PDB entry 9ILZ | electron microscopy, 2.95 A resolution | chains E and F of the 7 polymer chains in the assembly

== Chain E (and F) ==
Protein: Primase D5
Source organism: Monkeypox virus
Notes: chain F of this document is another copy of the same molecule, construct and numbering; everything in this record applies to it too
UniProtKB: Q5IXS3 (Q5IXS3_MONPV); numbering as in UniProt (aligned over 1-785)
Amino-acid sequence (785 residues; numbered 1 to 785; the number before each row is that of its first residue):
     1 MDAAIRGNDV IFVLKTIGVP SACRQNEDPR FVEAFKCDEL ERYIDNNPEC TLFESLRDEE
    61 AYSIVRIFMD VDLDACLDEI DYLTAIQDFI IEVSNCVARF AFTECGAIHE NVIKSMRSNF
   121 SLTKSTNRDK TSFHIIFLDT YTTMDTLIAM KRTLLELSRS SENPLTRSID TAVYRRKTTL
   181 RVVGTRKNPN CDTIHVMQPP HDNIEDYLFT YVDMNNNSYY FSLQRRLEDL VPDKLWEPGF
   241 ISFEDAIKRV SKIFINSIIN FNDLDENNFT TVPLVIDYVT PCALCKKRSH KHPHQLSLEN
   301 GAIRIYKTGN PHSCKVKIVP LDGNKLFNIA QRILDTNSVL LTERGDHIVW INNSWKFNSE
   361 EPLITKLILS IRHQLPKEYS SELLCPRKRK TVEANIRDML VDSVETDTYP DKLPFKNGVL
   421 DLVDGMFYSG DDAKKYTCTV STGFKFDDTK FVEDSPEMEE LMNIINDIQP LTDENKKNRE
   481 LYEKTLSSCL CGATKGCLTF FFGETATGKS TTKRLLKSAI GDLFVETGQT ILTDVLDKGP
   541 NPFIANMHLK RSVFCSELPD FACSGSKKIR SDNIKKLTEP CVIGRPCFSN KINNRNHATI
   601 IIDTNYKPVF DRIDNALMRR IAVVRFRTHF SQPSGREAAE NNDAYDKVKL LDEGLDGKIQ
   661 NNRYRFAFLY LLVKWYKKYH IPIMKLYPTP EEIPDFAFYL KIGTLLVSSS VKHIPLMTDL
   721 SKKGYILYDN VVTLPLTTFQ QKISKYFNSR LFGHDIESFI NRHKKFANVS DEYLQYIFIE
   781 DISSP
Unresolved in the structure: 1, 227-319 (chain F: 1-239)

== How chain E and chain F interact ==
Pairs across the interface - 57 pairs, chain E then chain F:
  Asp74(E) with Arg304(F)
  Cys76(E) with His312(F)
  Asp81(E) with Lys315(F), salt bridge
  Glu92(E) with Arg332(F)
  Asn95(E) with Asp335(F); Thr336(F)
  Cys96(E) with Asp335(F)
  Arg99(E) with Leu334(F); Asp335(F); Asn337(F)
  Phe102(E) with Asn337(F)
  Ile108(E) with Lys435(F)
  His109(E) with Asp335(F), hydrogen bond (side chain-backbone); Asn337(F), hydrogen bond
  Glu110(E) with Asp431(F); Lys434(F)
  Asn111(E) with Lys435(F), hydrogen bond
  Arg128(E) with Pro311(F); His312(F), hydrogen bond
  Leu157(E) with Arg332(F)
  Arg159(E) with Asn300(F); Asp322(F), salt bridge
  Ser160(E) with Asn328(F), hydrogen bond (backbone-side chain); Arg332(F), hydrogen bond
  Glu162(E) with Ile318(F); Glu378(F)
  Pro164(E) with Ile318(F), hydrophobic
  Arg167(E) with Asn300(F), hydrogen bond (backbone-side chain); Gly301(F); Ala302(F)
  Thr365(E) with Asp398(F), hydrogen bond
  Lys366(E) with Arg397(F), hydrogen bond (side chain-backbone); Asp398(F); Leu400(F); Val401(F)
  Leu369(E) with Asp398(F)
  Lys377(E) with Phe240(F), hydrogen bond (side chain-backbone)
  Leu384(E) with Asn324(F); Phe327(F), hydrophobic; Asn395(F)
  Arg389(E) with Asn395(F), hydrogen bond; Asp398(F), salt bridge
  Pro542(E) with Arg585(F)
  Phe543(E) with Asp537(F); Arg585(F)
  Asn546(E) with Arg585(F)
  Asp560(E) with Arg762(F), salt bridge
  Ala562(E) with Arg762(F)
  Asn605(E) with Arg612(F)
  Tyr606(E) with Arg612(F), hydrogen bond
  Glu640(E) with Lys712(F), hydrogen bond (backbone-side chain)
  Asn641(E) with Val707(F); Ser708(F); Ser710(F)
  Asp643(E) with Ser709(F)
  Asn748(E) with Tyr728(F)
  Arg750(E) with Phe766(F), hydrogen bond (side chain-backbone)
Also at the interface, not in a pair above, chain E (52 interface residues in all): Leu73, Ala75, Leu77, Asp78, Asp88, Ser158, Ile169, Ile351, Asn352, Glu360, Arg372, Pro386, Thr505, Cys563, Leu751
Also at the interface, not in a pair above, chain F (52 interface residues in all): Pro320, Gly323, Gln331, Pro376, Tyr379, Thr391, Ala394, Met399, Val404, Asn590, Ile592, Asn615, Asp729, Lys765

== In short ==
Chain E and chain F each contribute 52 residues to their interface, with 14 hydrogen bonds and 4 salt bridges.
Polar pairs include Asp81(E)-Lys315(F), Arg159(E)-Asp322(F) and Arg389(E)-Asp398(F).
Both chains are Primase D5 (Monkeypox virus). Entry 9ILZ (The Cryo-EM structure of MPXV E5 in complex with
ssDNA) was determined by electron microscopy, deposited together with 9ILY, 9IM0, 9IM1, 9IM2 and 9IM3.
